7RZF - chains A and a of the 4 polymer chains in the assembly; structure by electron microscopy, 3.40 A resolution.

Chain A:
Protein: Cysteine-free Insulin-degrading enzyme
Organism: Homo sapiens
Notes: EC 3.4.24.56
UniProtKB: P14735 (IDE_HUMAN); residues 1-1011 here = UniProt positions 1-1011
Sequence (1011 residues; numbered 1 to 1011; the number before each row is that of its first residue):
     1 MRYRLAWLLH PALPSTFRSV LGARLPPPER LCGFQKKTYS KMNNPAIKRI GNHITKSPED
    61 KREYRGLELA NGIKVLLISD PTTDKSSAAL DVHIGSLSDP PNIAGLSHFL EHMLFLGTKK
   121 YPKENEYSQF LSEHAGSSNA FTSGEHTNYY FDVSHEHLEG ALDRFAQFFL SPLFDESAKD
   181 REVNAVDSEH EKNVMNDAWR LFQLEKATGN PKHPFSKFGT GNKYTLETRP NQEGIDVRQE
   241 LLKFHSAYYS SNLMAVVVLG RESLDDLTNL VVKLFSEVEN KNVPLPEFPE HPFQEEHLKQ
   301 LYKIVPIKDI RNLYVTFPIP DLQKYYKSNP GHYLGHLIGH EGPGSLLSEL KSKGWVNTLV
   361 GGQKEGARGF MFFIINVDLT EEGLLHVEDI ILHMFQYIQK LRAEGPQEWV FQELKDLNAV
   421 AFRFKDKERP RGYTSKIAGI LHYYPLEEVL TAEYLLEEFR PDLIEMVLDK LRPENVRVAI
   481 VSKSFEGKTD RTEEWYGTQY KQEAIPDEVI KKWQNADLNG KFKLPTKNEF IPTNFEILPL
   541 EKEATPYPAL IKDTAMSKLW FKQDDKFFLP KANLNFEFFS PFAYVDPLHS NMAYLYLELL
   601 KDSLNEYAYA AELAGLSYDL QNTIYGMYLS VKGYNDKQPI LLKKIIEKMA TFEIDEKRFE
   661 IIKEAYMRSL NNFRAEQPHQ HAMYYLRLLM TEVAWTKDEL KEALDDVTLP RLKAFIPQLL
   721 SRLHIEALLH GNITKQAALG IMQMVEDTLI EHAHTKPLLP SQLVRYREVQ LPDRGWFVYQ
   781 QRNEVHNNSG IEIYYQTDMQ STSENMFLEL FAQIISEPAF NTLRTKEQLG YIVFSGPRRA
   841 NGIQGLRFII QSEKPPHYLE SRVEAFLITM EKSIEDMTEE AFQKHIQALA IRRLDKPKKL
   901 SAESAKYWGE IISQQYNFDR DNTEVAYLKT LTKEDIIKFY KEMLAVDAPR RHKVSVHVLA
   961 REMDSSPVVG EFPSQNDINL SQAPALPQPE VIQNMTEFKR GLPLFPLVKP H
Not modelled in the structure: 1-46, 964-980
Sequence notes: engineered mutation Leu-110 (Cys in P14735), Ser-171 (Cys in P14735), Ala-178 (Cys in P14735), Val-257 (Cys in P14735), Leu-414 (Cys in P14735), Asn-573 (Cys in P14735), Ser-590 (Cys in P14735), Ser-789 (Cys in P14735), Ala-812 (Cys in P14735), Ala-819 (Cys in P14735), Ser-904 (Cys in P14735), Ser-966 (Cys in P14735), Ser-974 (Cys in P14735)
Curated features (UniProtKB/Swiss-Prot):
  - motif: Glu-853 to Tyr-858 (SlyX motif)
  - active site: Glu-111 (Proton acceptor)
  - binding site (Zn(2+)): His-108, His-112, Glu-189
  - binding site (substrate): His-336 to Gly-342, Leu-359 to Gln-363
  - binding site (ATP): Arg-429, Asp-895 to Ser-901
  - modified residue (N6-succinyllysine): Lys-192, Lys-697
  - mutagenesis: Glu-111 (E111Q: Loss of catalytic activity), Ser-132 (S132C: Increases catalytic rate towards INS and amyloid; when associated with C-817), Asn-184 (N184C: Increases catalytic rate towards INS and amyloid; when associated with C-828), Pro-286 (P286G: Reduced enzyme activity), Gly-366 to Gly-369 (Reduced enzyme activity), Asp-426 (D426C: Increases catalytic rate towards INS and amyloid; when associated with C-899), Tyr-496 (Y496A: Strongly reduced enzyme activity), Phe-530 (F530A: Strongly increased enzyme activity), Arg-767 (R767A: Decreases dimerization. No effect on degradation of ANP. Retains the ability to degrade an aberrant form of ANP, when in the presence of both ANP and the aberrant ANP), Glu-817 (E817C: Increases catalytic rate towards INS and amyloid; when associated with C-132), Gln-828 (Q828C: Increases catalytic rate towards INS and amyloid; when associated with C-184), Tyr-831 (Y831F: No effect on catalytic activity), 1 further mutagenesis entry in UniProt

Chain a:
Protein: Insulin A chain
Organism: Homo sapiens
UniProtKB: P01308 (INS_HUMAN); the author numbering skips numbers that UniProt does not, so the offset changes along the chain: 0-6 = UniProt 90-96; 8-21 = UniProt 97-110
Sequence (21 residues; each row starts with the number of its first residue; note: 1 number in that range is skipped by the numbering (no residue carries it; nothing is unmodelled there); numbering starts at 0):
     0 GIVEQCC
     8 TSICSLYQLE NYCN
Not modelled in the structure: 0-5, 8-9, 18-21
Cystine bridges: Cys-6/Cys-11

Chain A / chain a interface:
Residue-residue contacts (27; chain A residue first):
  His-108(A) with Ser-12(a)
  Glu-111(A) with Tyr-14(a)
  His-112(A) with Tyr-14(a)
  Phe-115(A) with Tyr-14(a), hydrophobic
  Ser-138(A) with Gln-15(a), hydrogen bond (backbone-side chain)
  Asn-139(A) with Leu-13(a); Tyr-14(a); Gln-15(a), hydrogen bond (side chain-backbone); Glu-17(a), hydrogen bond
  Ala-140(A) with Leu-13(a); Tyr-14(a), hydrogen bond (backbone-backbone)
  Phe-141(A) with Cys-11(a), hydrophobic; Ser-12(a); Leu-13(a), hydrophobic
  Thr-142(A) with Ser-12(a)
  Glu-189(A) with Ser-12(a), hydrogen bond
  Ala-198(A) with Ile-10(a)
  Trp-199(A) with Ile-10(a); Ser-12(a)
  Phe-202(A) with Ile-10(a), hydrophobic
  Thr-220(A) with Ser-12(a)
  Arg-431(A) with Glu-17(a), salt bridge
  Phe-820(A) with Gln-15(a)
  Arg-824(A) with Tyr-14(a), hydrogen bond (side chain-backbone)
  Tyr-831(A) with Leu-13(a), hydrogen bond (side chain-backbone); Tyr-14(a)
  Ile-832(A) with Leu-16(a), hydrophobic
Other interface residues (no listed pair), chain A (22 interface residues in all): Leu-116, Ser-137, Tyr-150
Other interface residues (no listed pair), chain a (9 interface residues in all): Cys-6

Summary:
22 residues of chain A and 9 residues of chain a are in contact, with 7 hydrogen bonds and 1 salt bridge.
Polar contacts include Arg-431(A)/Glu-17(a), Ser-138(A)/Gln-15(a) and Asn-139(A)/Gln-15(a).
Here chain A is Cysteine-free Insulin-degrading enzyme and chain a is Insulin A chain, both from Homo sapiens.
Entry 7RZF (Insulin Degrading Enzyme O/pC) was determined by electron microscopy.
